9HQC - chains X and HA of the 54 polymer chains in the assembly; structure by electron microscopy, 4.57 A resolution (low resolution: residue-level contacts below are approximate; hydrogen-bond / salt-bridge calls are withheld).

Chain X (and HA):
Molecule: Type 1 encapsulin shell protein
Organism: Mycobacterium tuberculosis H37Rv
Notes: chain HA of this document is another copy of the same molecule, construct and numbering; everything in this record applies to it too
UniProt: I6WZG6 (ENCAP_MYCTU); residue numbers follow UniProt; this construct covers 1-265
Chain sequence (265 residues; each row starts with the number of its first residue):
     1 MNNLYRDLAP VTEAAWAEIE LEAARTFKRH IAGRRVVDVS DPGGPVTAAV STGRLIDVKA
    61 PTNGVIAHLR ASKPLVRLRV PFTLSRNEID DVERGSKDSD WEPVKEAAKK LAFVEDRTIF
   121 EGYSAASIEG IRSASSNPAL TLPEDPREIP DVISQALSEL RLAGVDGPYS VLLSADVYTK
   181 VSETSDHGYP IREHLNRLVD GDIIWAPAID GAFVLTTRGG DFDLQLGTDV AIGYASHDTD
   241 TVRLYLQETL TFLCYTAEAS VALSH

Interface between chain X and chain HA:
Contacting residue pairs (23; chain X residue first):
  P45(X) with R70(HA)
  V46(X) with R70(HA)
  A48(X) with R70(HA)
  K59(X) with Y123(HA)
  A60(X) with Y123(HA)
  P61(X) with Y123(HA)
  G64(X) with R79(HA); P81(HA)
  V65(X) with L78(HA); R79(HA)
  I66(X) with R77(HA)
  R70(X) with P45(HA); V46(HA); A48(HA)
  R77(X) with I66(HA); A67(HA)
  L78(X) with V65(HA)
  R79(X) with G64(HA); V65(HA)
  P81(X) with G64(HA)
  Y123(X) with K59(HA); A60(HA); P61(HA)
Also at the interface, not in a pair above, chain X (24 interface residues in all): T47, S51, A67, H68, L69, P74, L75, V76, A125
Also at the interface, not in a pair above, chain HA (22 interface residues in all): T47, S51, H68, L69, P74, L75

Summary:
24 residues of chain X and 22 residues of chain HA are in contact.
Both chains are Type 1 encapsulin shell protein (Mycobacterium tuberculosis H37Rv). Entry 9HQC (Partial
(54mer) encapsulin shell assembly from Mycobacterium tuberculosis) was determined by electron microscopy
together with 9GOT, 9HQ7 and 7P1T from the same study.
